Entry 7CY0 (X-ray diffraction, 1.32 A resolution); this record covers chain A.

== Chain A ==
Protein: Poly(ethylene terephthalate) hydrolase
Source organism: Ideonella sakaiensis (strain NBRC 110686 / TISTR 2288 / 201-F6)
Notes: EC 3.1.1.101
Reference sequence: A0A0K8P6T7 (PETH_IDESA); residues 1-261 here correspond to UniProt positions 30-290 (UniProt number = residue number + 29)
Amino-acid sequence (261 residues; each row starts with the number of its first residue):
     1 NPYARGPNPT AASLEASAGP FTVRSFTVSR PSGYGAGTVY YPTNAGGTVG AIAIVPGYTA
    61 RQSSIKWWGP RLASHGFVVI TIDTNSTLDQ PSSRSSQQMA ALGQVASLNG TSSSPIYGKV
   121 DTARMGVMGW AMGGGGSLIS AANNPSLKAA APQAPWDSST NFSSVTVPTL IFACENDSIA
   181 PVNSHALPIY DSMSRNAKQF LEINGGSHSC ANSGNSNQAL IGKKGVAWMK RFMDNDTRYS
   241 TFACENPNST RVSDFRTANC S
Differences from the reference sequence: engineered mutation Gly-103 (Arg132 in A0A0K8P6T7), Ala-131 (Ser160 in A0A0K8P6T7), His-185 (Ser214 in A0A0K8P6T7)
Disulfide bonds: Cys-174/Cys-210, Cys-244/Cys-260

== Summary ==
Chain A is Poly(ethylene terephthalate) hydrolase (Ideonella sakaiensis (strain NBRC 110686 / TISTR 2288 /
201-F6)); the structure, Crystal structure of S185H mutant PET hydrolase from Ideonella sakaiensis, was
determined by X-ray diffraction (same publication as 7CWQ).
